Entry 6ZZY (electron microscopy, 3.16 A resolution); this record covers chains B and F of the 23 polymer chains in the assembly.

Chain B:
Protein: Photosystem I P700 chlorophyll a apoprotein A2
Source organism: Chlorella ohadii
Notes: EC 1.97.1.12
UniProtKB: W8SUA3 (W8SUA3_CHLSO); residues 6-734 here correspond to UniProt positions 5-733 (UniProt number = residue number - 1)
Sequence (731 residues; numbered 4 to 734; the number before each row is that of its first residue):
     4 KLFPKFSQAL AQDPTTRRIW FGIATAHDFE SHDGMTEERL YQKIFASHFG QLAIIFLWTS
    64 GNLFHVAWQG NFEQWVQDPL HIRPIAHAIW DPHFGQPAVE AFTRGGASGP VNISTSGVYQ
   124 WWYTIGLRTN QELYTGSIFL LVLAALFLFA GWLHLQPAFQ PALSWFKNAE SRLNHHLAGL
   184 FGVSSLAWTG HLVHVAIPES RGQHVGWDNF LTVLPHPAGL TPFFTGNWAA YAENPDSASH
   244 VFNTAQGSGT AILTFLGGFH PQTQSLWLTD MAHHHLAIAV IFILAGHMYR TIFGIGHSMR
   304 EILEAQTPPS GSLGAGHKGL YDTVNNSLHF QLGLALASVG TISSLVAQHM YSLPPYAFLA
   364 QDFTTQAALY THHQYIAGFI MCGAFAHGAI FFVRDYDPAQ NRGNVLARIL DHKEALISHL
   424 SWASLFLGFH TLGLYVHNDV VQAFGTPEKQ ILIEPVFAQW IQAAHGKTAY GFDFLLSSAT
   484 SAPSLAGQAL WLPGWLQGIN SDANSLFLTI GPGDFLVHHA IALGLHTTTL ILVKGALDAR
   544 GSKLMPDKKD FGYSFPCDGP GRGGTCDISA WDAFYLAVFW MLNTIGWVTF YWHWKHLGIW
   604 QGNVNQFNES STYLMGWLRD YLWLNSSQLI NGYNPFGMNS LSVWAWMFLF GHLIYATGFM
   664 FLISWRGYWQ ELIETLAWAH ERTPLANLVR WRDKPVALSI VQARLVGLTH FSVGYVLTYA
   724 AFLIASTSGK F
Differences from the reference sequence: insertion (5); conflict Ala241 (Val240 in W8SUA3), Ala402 (Glu401 in W8SUA3), Gln403 (Ala402 in W8SUA3)
Ion coordination: 4Fe-4S cluster Fe: Cys560, Cys569 (shared with 2 residues of chain A)
Small-molecule neighbours:
  - beta-carotene (BCR), molecule 1: Leu55, Ile58, Phe59, Trp61, Phe150, Gly182, Leu183, Val186, Ser187
  - beta-carotene (BCR), molecule 2: Phe59, Thr62, Leu66, Trp124, Trp125, Ile128, Leu130, Gly139, Phe142, Leu143, Trp210
  - beta-carotene (BCR), molecule 3: Leu189, Leu223, Phe226, Phe227, Leu279, Val283, Ile286, Leu287, His290, Ile298
  - beta-carotene (BCR), molecule 4: Phe333, Gly336, Leu337, Ala340, Thr344, Met384, Ala387, Phe388, Gly391, Phe394, Phe395, Ala539
  - beta-carotene (BCR), molecule 5: Leu409, Ile412, Leu419, Val536, Leu540
  - beta-carotene (BCR), molecule 6: Leu435, Gly436, Val439
  - beta-carotene (BCR), molecule 7: Trp649, Met650, Phe653, Trp672, Leu675, Ile676, Leu679
  - beta-carotene (BCR), molecule 8: Thr686, Pro687, Leu688, Ala689
  - chlorophyll b (CHL): Trp210, Asp211, Leu214
  - chlorophyll a isomer (CL0): Leu621, Leu625, Trp626
  - chlorophyll a (CLA), molecule 1: Phe6, Phe9, Gly25, Ile26, Ala29, His30, Phe32, His35, Lys46, Ser50, Gln54, Ile57
  - chlorophyll a (CLA), molecule 2: Thr19, Ile22, Trp23, Ile676, Leu679, Ala680, His683, Arg693, Trp694, Arg695, Pro698, Val699, Leu701
  - chlorophyll a (CLA), molecule 3: Trp23, Phe653, Leu656, Ile657, Thr660, Met663, Phe664, Leu701, Val709, Thr712, His713, Val716
  - chlorophyll a (CLA), molecule 4: Ile26, Ala27, Thr28, Ala29, His30, Asp31, His332, Leu335, Leu339, Phe382, Ile383, Cys385, Gly386, Ala389, His390, Ile393, Arg397, Tyr556, Trp574, Phe577, Leu708, Thr712, Val716, Leu720
  - chlorophyll a (CLA), molecule 5: His30, Phe32, Glu33, Tyr44, Ile47, Ser50, His51, Gln54, Leu55, Ile58, Phe169, Arg175, His179, Leu183, Phe184, Leu331, His332, Gln334, Leu335, Ala338, Leu339, Val342
  - chlorophyll a (CLA), molecule 6: His30, Gln54, Ile57, Ile58, Trp61, Leu339, Val342, Ile379, Phe382, Ile383
  - chlorophyll a (CLA), molecule 7: Phe48, Phe52, Leu146, Leu149, Phe150, Ala153, Leu156, His157, Ala161, Phe162, Pro164, Trp168
  - chlorophyll a (CLA), molecule 8: Phe48, His51, Phe52, Leu55, Trp124, Trp168, Phe169, Asn171, Ser174, Arg175, His178, His179, Gly182, Leu183, Phe184, Tyr359
  - chlorophyll a (CLA), molecule 9: Ile57, Leu60, Trp61, Ser63, Gly64, Phe67, His68, Trp71, Gln72, His90, Ala91, Ile92, Trp93, Leu144
  - chlorophyll a (CLA), molecule 10: Ile57, Trp61, Asn65, His68, Val69, Ala89, His90, Asn115, Ile116, Ser117, Thr118, Ser119, Val121, Val646, Trp647, Met650
  - chlorophyll a (CLA), molecule 11: Ile58, Phe59, Trp61, Thr62, Ser119, Gly120, Val121, Trp124, Val186, Ser187, Ala190, Val342, Ile345, Ser346, Val349, Met353, Tyr359, Leu372, His375, His376, Ile379, Ile383
  - chlorophyll a (CLA), molecule 12: Trp61, Asn65, Thr118, Ser119, Ala371, Leu372, Thr374, His375, Tyr378, Ile379, Phe382, Trp647, Met650, Val719, Leu720, Tyr722, Ala723, Ile727
  - chlorophyll a (CLA), molecule 13: His90, Ala91, Ile92, Trp93, Asp94, His96, Phe97, Phe105, Asn115, Ser645, Val646, Trp649
  - chlorophyll a (CLA), molecule 14: Trp124, Thr127, Ile128, Leu183, Phe184, Ser187, Ser188, Trp191, Leu195, Leu269, Leu271, Met274, His277, His278, Ile281, Phe285, Ile345, Leu348, Val349, His352, Met353, Pro358, Tyr359
  - chlorophyll a (CLA), molecule 15: Ile128, Gly129, Leu130, Glu135, Thr138, Gly139, Phe142, Ser187, Ala190, Trp191, Gly193, His194, His197, Val198, Val208, Gly209, Trp210, Phe213
  - chlorophyll a (CLA), molecule 16: Trp168, Asn171, Ser174, His178, Thr294, Ile295, Phe296
  - chlorophyll a (CLA), molecule 17: Ala172, Arg175, Leu176, His179, Leu180, Phe184, Met302, Leu306, Tyr324, Val327, Asn328, Leu337, Ala338, Ser341, Val342, Ile345
  - chlorophyll a (CLA), molecule 18: Leu176, Leu180, Phe184, Ile284, Phe285, Ala288, Met291, Tyr292, Met302, Ile305
  - chlorophyll a (CLA), molecule 19: Asn177, His178, Ala181, Gly182, Val186, Ile286, His290, Tyr292, Thr294, Phe296, Ile298
  - chlorophyll a (CLA), molecule 20: Leu189, Ala190, Thr192, Gly193, Val196, His197, Phe213, Leu214, Val216, Leu217, Pro218, His219, Gly222, Leu223, Phe227, Tyr234, Ile255, Leu256, Leu279
  - chlorophyll a (CLA), molecule 21: Phe226, Trp231, Ala232, Tyr234, Ala235, Leu256, Phe258, His276, Leu279, Ala280, Val283, Ile284, Leu287, Leu493
  - chlorophyll a (CLA), molecule 22: Thr257, Phe258, Gly260, Gly261, Leu269, Asp273, Met274, His276, His277, Ala280, Ile281, Ile284, His352, Leu356, Trp494, Trp498
  - chlorophyll a (CLA), molecule 23: Leu287, Ala288, His290, Met291, Ile298, Gly299, His300
  - chlorophyll a (CLA), molecule 24: Met291, His300, Glu304, Ile305, Ala308, Gln309
  - chlorophyll a (CLA), molecule 25: Ile305, Leu306, Gln309, Leu316, His320, Leu323, Val327, Phe333, Val408, Leu409, Ile412
  - chlorophyll a (CLA), molecule 26: Ala308, Gln309, Thr310, Pro311, Pro312, Ser315, Leu316
  - chlorophyll a (CLA), molecule 27: Ser315, Leu316, Val408, Arg411, Ile412, Asp414, His415, Leu419, His422
  - chlorophyll a (CLA), molecule 28: Leu337, Ala340, Ser341, Thr344, Leu348, Gln351, His352, Tyr354, Ser355, Leu356, Trp498, Leu509, Phe510
  - chlorophyll a (CLA), molecule 29: Thr344, Ser347, Leu348, Gln351, Gln377, Gly381, Met384, Phe388, Leu528, Thr531, Thr532, Leu535, Met584, Thr587, Ile588
  - chlorophyll a (CLA), molecule 30: Gln351, Tyr354, Tyr373, Gln377, Phe460, Ala461, Trp463, Ile464, Gln465, His468, Phe510, Leu511, Ile513, His521, Ile524, Leu528, Val591, Tyr594, Trp595, Lys598
  - chlorophyll a (CLA), molecule 31: Tyr378, Thr434, Leu435, Tyr438, Val520, Ala523, Leu526, Asn586, Gly589, Trp590, Phe593, Leu617, Trp620, Leu621, Leu625, Ser629, Ile633, Phe651, His655, Tyr658, Tyr718, Thr721, Tyr722, Phe725
  - chlorophyll a (CLA), molecule 32: Ala418, His422, Trp425
  - chlorophyll a (CLA), molecule 33: Leu419, His422, Leu423, Trp425, Ala525, Leu528, His529, Thr532
  - chlorophyll a (CLA), molecule 34: Ser421, His422, Ser424, Trp425, Leu428, Phe432
  - chlorophyll a (CLA), molecule 35: Ser424, Ser427, Leu428, Gly431, Phe432, Leu435, Leu526, Thr530, Leu533, Ile534, Leu579, Phe582, Trp583
  - chlorophyll a (CLA), molecule 36: Trp425, Leu428, Phe429, Phe432, His433
  - chlorophyll a (CLA), molecule 37: Trp425, Phe429, Leu430, Ile456, Glu457, Pro458, Val459, Phe460, Ala461, Asp517, Phe518, His521, His522, Ala525, His529
  - chlorophyll a (CLA), molecule 38: Leu435, Val439, Asp442, Leu526, Phe582, Trp583, Asn586, Trp590, Leu617, Leu621, Tyr658, Phe714
  - chlorophyll a (CLA), molecule 39: Gly436, Leu437, Val439, His440, Val443, Phe447, Lys452, Ile454
  - chlorophyll a (CLA), molecule 40: Phe460, Trp463, Phe477
  - chlorophyll a (CLA), molecule 41: Trp463, Ile464, Ala467, His468, Phe477, Leu478, Leu479, Pro486, Trp494, Trp498, Phe510
  - chlorophyll a (CLA), molecule 42: Leu478, Ala485, Pro486, Ala489, Gly490, Leu493, Trp494
  - chlorophyll a (CLA), molecule 43: Tyr636, Trp649, Leu652, Phe653, His655, Leu656, Tyr658, Ala659, Phe662
  - chlorophyll a (CLA), molecule 44: Leu656, Ala659, Thr660, Phe662, Met663, Ile666, Ser667, Tyr671, Trp672, Leu675
  - chlorophyll a (CLA), molecule 45: Leu679, Ala682, His683, Thr686, Ala689, Val692
  - chlorophyll a (CLA), molecule 46: Trp681, Ala682, Arg685, Thr686, Pro687
  - chlorophyll a (CLA), molecule 47: Pro687, Leu688, Ala689, Leu691
  - beta,beta-caroten-4-one (ECH): Gly53, Ile57, Leu60, Leu151
  - phylloquinone (PQN): Trp23, Met663, Phe664, Ser667, Trp668, Arg669, Trp672, Ala700, Leu701, Ala706
  - phosphatidylethanolamine (PTY), molecule 1: Trp210, Asp211, Phe213
  - phosphatidylethanolamine (PTY), molecule 2: Phe429, His433, Thr434, Leu437, Ile454, Ile456, Phe518, His522
  - 4Fe-4S cluster (SF4): Pro559, Cys560, Gly562, Pro563, Thr568, Cys569, Trp668, Ile703, Arg707

Chain F:
Protein: Psi-F
Source organism: Chlorella ohadii
UniProtKB: A0A2P6TPV8 (A0A2P6TPV8_CHLSO); residues 318-482 here = UniProt positions 318-482
Sequence (165 residues; numbered 318 to 482; the number before each row is that of its first residue):
   318 DVAGLTPCSE SKAFAKRKKN EVKALNKRLK NYEADSAPAL ALKATIARTE ARFDKYAKQG
   378 LLCGTDGLPH LIADPGLALR YGHAGDVFIP TIGFIYFAGW LGYAGSKYLQ AVAATAKPIE
   438 KEIIIDVPLA WKLLWEGFGW PLRAFAEYKN GSLMEDDAKI TVSPR
Differences from the reference sequence: variant Leu346 (Met in A0A2P6TPV8), Asn348 (Lys in A0A2P6TPV8), Ala351 (Glu in A0A2P6TPV8), Asp352 (Gly in A0A2P6TPV8), Lys360 (Gln in A0A2P6TPV8), Ala364 (Asp in A0A2P6TPV8), Glu367 (Asn in A0A2P6TPV8), Ala430 (Ser in A0A2P6TPV8), Ala431 (Ser in A0A2P6TPV8), Thr432 (Met in A0A2P6TPV8), Ala433 (Thr in A0A2P6TPV8)
Cystine bridges: Cys325-Cys380
Small-molecule neighbours:
  - beta-carotene (BCR), molecule 1: Ala390, Pro392, Val404, Phe405, Thr408, Gly416, Gly419, Tyr420, Ser423, Trp457, Ala461, Leu470
  - beta-carotene (BCR), molecule 2: Pro407, Gly410, Phe411, Phe414, Leu418
  - chlorophyll a (CLA), molecule 1: Tyr373, Phe414, Trp417
  - chlorophyll a (CLA), molecule 2: Ala390, Val404, Thr408, Ile412
  - chlorophyll a (CLA), molecule 3: Asp391, Pro392, Gly393, Leu394, Arg397
  - chlorophyll a (CLA), molecule 4: Pro407, Thr408, Phe411, Ile412, Ala415, Leu418, Gly419, Trp457
  - chlorophyll a (CLA), molecule 5: Ile409, Ile412, Tyr413, Trp457, Pro458, Ala461, Phe462, Tyr465, Leu470, Met471, Asp474
  - chlorophyll a (CLA), molecule 6: Trp417, Leu418, Ile440, Leu451
  - chlorophyll a (CLA), molecule 7: Leu418, Gly419, Ala421, Gly422, Ser423, Tyr425, Ala447, Leu451
  - chlorophyll a (CLA), molecule 8: Gly422, Tyr425, Leu426, Glu439, Ile440, Ile442, Trp448, Leu451
  - chlorophyll a (CLA), molecule 9: Pro445, Trp448, Lys449, Trp452
  - diacyl glycerol (DGA): Phe462, Ala463, Lys466
  - LPX ((2S)-3-{[(R)-(2-aminoethoxy)(hydroxy)phosphoryl]oxy}-2-hydroxypropyl hexadecanoate): Ile442, Asp443, Val444, Pro445
  - phosphatidylethanolamine (PTY): Lys372, Gln376, Leu388, Asp403, Val404, Pro407

Interface between chain B and chain F:
Residue-residue contacts (50):
  Leu413(B) - Arg482(F)  hydrogen bond (backbone-side chain)
  Asp414(B) - Arg482(F)  salt bridge
  Lys416(B) - Ser480(F)  hydrogen bond
  Lys416(B) - Arg482(F)  hydrogen bond (side chain-backbone)
  Glu417(B) - Val479(F)
  Glu417(B) - Ser480(F)  hydrogen bond (side chain-backbone)
  Glu417(B) - Arg482(F)  salt bridge
  Gly448(B) - Glu338(F)
  Thr449(B) - Glu338(F)
  Thr449(B) - Arg369(F)
  Pro450(B) - Arg334(F)
  Pro450(B) - Glu338(F)
  Pro450(B) - Leu385(F)
  Glu451(B) - Glu338(F)
  Glu451(B) - Arg369(F)  salt bridge
  Glu451(B) - Phe370(F)
  Glu451(B) - Tyr373(F)
  Glu451(B) - Leu385(F)
  Glu451(B) - Pro386(F)
  Lys452(B) - Arg369(F)
  Gln453(B) - Leu385(F)
  Ile454(B) - Leu388(F)  hydrophobic
  Leu455(B) - Leu385(F)  hydrophobic
  Leu455(B) - Pro386(F)
  Leu455(B) - His387(F)
  Leu455(B) - Leu388(F)  hydrogen bond (backbone-backbone)
  Ile456(B) - Leu388(F)
  Ile456(B) - Ala390(F)  hydrophobic
  Glu457(B) - Leu322(F)
  Glu457(B) - His387(F)  salt bridge
  Glu457(B) - Leu388(F)  hydrogen bond (backbone-backbone)
  Glu457(B) - Ile389(F)
  Val459(B) - Ile389(F)  hydrophobic
  Val459(B) - Asp391(F)
  Val459(B) - Leu394(F)  hydrophobic
  Phe460(B) - Ala390(F)
  Phe460(B) - Asp391(F)
  Gln462(B) - Ala320(F)
  Tyr473(B) - Ala320(F)
  Tyr473(B) - Gly321(F)  hydrogen bond (backbone-backbone)
  Pro515(B) - His387(F)
  Arg543(B) - Arg482(F)
  Gly544(B) - Ser480(F)
  Gly544(B) - Arg482(F)  hydrogen bond (backbone-backbone)
  Ser545(B) - Ser480(F)
  Ser545(B) - Pro481(F)
  Lys546(B) - Thr478(F)
  Lys546(B) - Val479(F)
  Lys546(B) - Ser480(F)
  Pro549(B) - Pro481(F)  hydrophobic
Other interface residues (no listed pair), chain B (29 interface residues in all): Ala472, Phe475, Leu540, Asn608, Glu612
Other interface residues (no listed pair), chain F (25 interface residues in all): Val319, Phe331, Thr382, Asp383

Summary:
29 residues of chain B face 25 of chain F across their interface, with 8 hydrogen bonds and 4 salt bridges.
Among the polar pairs are Asp414(B)-Arg482(F), Glu417(B)-Arg482(F) and Glu451(B)-Arg369(F).
Chain B is Photosystem I P700 chlorophyll a apoprotein A2 and chain F is Psi-F, both from Chlorella ohadii;
the structure, Structure of high-light grown Chlorella ohadii photosystem I, was determined by electron
microscopy together with 6ZZX and 7A4P from the same study.
